PDB entry 2HB4 | X-ray diffraction, 2.15 A resolution | chain A

[Chain A]
Protein: Protease
Source organism: Human immunodeficiency virus 1
Notes: EC 3.4.23.16
UniProt: P03367 (POL_HV1BR); residues 1-99 here correspond to UniProt positions 500-598 (UniProt number = residue number + 499)
Amino-acid sequence (99 residues; numbered 1 to 99; the number before each row is that of its first residue):
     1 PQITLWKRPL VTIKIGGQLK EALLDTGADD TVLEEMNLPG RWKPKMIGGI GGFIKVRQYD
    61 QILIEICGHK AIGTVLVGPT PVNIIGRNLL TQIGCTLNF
Construct notes: engineered mutation Lys7 (Arg506 in P03367)
Ligand contacts:
  - r-1,2-propanediol (PGR), molecule 1: Lys14, Ile15, Gly16, Gly17, Leu63, Ile64, Glu65, Lys70
  - r-1,2-propanediol (PGR), molecule 2: Ala28, Asp29, Asp30, Thr31, Val32, Ile47, Leu76, Ile84
  - r-1,2-propanediol (PGR), molecule 3: Ile72, Gly73, Thr74, Asn88, Thr91, Gln92

[Summary]
Bound to chain A: 3 copies of r-1,2-propanediol.
Chain A is Protease (Human immunodeficiency virus 1); the structure, Structure of HIV Protease NL4-3 in an
Unliganded State, was determined by X-ray diffraction, deposited together with 2HB2 and 2PC0.
